PDB entry 4JT0 | X-ray diffraction, 3.10 A resolution | chains L and M of the 30 polymer chains in the assembly

Chain L:
Molecule: Proteasome subunit beta type-6
From: Saccharomyces cerevisiae
Notes: EC 3.4.25.1
UniProtKB: P23724 (PSB6_YEAST); residues 1-222 here correspond to UniProt positions 20-241 (UniProt number = residue number + 19)
Chain sequence (222 residues; each row starts with the number of its first residue):
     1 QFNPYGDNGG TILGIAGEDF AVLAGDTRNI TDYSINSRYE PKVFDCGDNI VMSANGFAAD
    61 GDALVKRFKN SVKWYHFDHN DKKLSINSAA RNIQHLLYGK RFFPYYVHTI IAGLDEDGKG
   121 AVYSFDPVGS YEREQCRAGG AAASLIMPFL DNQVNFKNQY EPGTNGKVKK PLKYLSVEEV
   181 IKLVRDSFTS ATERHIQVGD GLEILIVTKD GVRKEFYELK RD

Chain M:
Molecule: Proteasome subunit beta type-7
From: Saccharomyces cerevisiae
Notes: EC 3.4.25.1
UniProtKB: P30657 (PSB7_YEAST); residues 1-233 here correspond to UniProt positions 34-266 (UniProt number = residue number + 33)
Chain sequence (233 residues; row label = number of the first residue in the row):
     1 TQQPIVTGTS VISMKYDNGV IIAADNLGSY GSLLRFNGVE RLIPVGDNTV VGISGDISDM
    61 QHIERLLKDL VTENAYDNPL ADAEEALEPS YIFEYLATVM YQRRSKMNPL WNAIIVAGVQ
   121 SNGDQFLRYV NLLGVTYSSP TLATGFGAHM ANPLLRKVVD RESDIPKTTV QVAEEAIVNA
   181 MRVLYYRDAR SSRNFSLAII DKNTGLTFKK NLQVENMKWD FAKDIKGYGT QKI

How chain L and chain M interact:
Residue-residue contacts (41):
  Gln-1(L) with Thr-1(M), hydrogen bond
  Phe-2(L) with Thr-1(M); Arg-104(M); Met-107(M); Pro-109(M), hydrophobic; Trp-111(M), hydrophobic; Leu-132(M), hydrophobic; Leu-133(M), hydrophobic
  Asn-3(L) with Leu-133(M)
  Pro-4(L) with Arg-104(M), hydrogen bond (backbone-side chain); Met-107(M), hydrophobic; Leu-133(M)
  Tyr-5(L) with Arg-104(M)
  Asn-8(L) with Val-135(M)
  Ser-34(L) with His-149(M), hydrogen bond
  Ile-35(L) with Arg-156(M), hydrogen bond (backbone-side chain)
  Asn-36(L) with Tyr-137(M), hydrogen bond; Ser-139(M)
  Ser-37(L) with Ser-138(M), hydrogen bond (side chain-backbone)
  Tyr-39(L) with Ser-138(M)
  Glu-40(L) with Arg-128(M), salt bridge; Tyr-137(M); Ser-138(M), hydrogen bond (side chain-backbone)
  Phe-57(L) with Arg-104(M); Leu-133(M); Val-135(M), hydrophobic
  Ala-59(L) with Tyr-101(M); Leu-133(M); Gly-134(M); Val-135(M)
  Asp-60(L) with Tyr-101(M), hydrogen bond; Arg-104(M), salt bridge
  Asp-62(L) with Thr-136(M)
  Ala-63(L) with Tyr-101(M)
  Lys-66(L) with Glu-94(M), salt bridge
  Phe-103(L) with Arg-104(M); Ser-105(M)
  Tyr-105(L) with Tyr-101(M)
  Glu-218(L) with Arg-161(M), salt bridge
  Arg-221(L) with Asp-160(M), salt bridge; Arg-161(M)
Interface residues without a listed pair, chain L (26 interface residues in all): Gly-6, Asn-29, Arg-38, Ala-58
Interface residues without a listed pair, chain M (23 interface residues in all): Leu-142, Ala-148

Overview:
26 residues of chain L and 23 residues of chain M are in contact, with 8 hydrogen bonds and 5 salt bridges.
Polar pairs include Glu-40(L)/Arg-128(M), Asp-60(L)/Arg-104(M) and Lys-66(L)/Glu-94(M).
Here chain L is Proteasome subunit beta type-6 and chain M is Proteasome subunit beta type-7, both from
Saccharomyces cerevisiae. Entry 4JT0 (Yeast 20S proteasome in complex with the dimerized linear mimetic of
TMC-95A - yCP:4a) was determined by X-ray diffraction together with 4JSQ and 4JSU from the same study.
